4JI8 - chains A and N of the 21 polymer chains in the assembly; structure by X-ray diffraction, 3.74 A resolution.

== Chain A ==
Molecule: 16S rRNA
Organism: Thermus thermophilus
Sequence (1522 nucleotides; numbered 0 to 1544 plus 19 insertion-coded residues; 42 numbers in that range are skipped by the numbering (no residue carries them; nothing is unmodelled there); the number before each row is that of its first residue; a row labelled like 190A-190L holds insertion residues (190A, then the next letters in order); numbering starts at 0):
     0 UUUGUUGGAG AGUUUGAUCC UGGCUCAGGG UGAACGCUGG CGGCGUGCCU AAGACAUGCA
    60 AGUCGUGCGG G
    73 CCGCGGGGUU UU
    88 ACUCCG
    95 UGGUC
   101 AGCGGCGGAC GGGUGAGUAA CGCGUGGGU
  129A G
   130 ACCUACCCGG AAGAGGGGGA CAACCCGGGG AAACUCGGGC UAAUCCCCCA UGUGGACCCG
   190 C
190A-190L CCCUUGGGGUGU
   191 GUCCAAAGGG CUUU
   216 GCCCGCUUCC GGAUGGGCCC GCGUCCCAUC AGCUAGUUGG UGGGGUAAUG GCCCACCAAG
   276 GCGACGACGG GUAGCCGGUC UGAGAGGAUG GCCGGCCACA GGGGCACUGA GACACGGGCC
   336 CCACUCCUAC GGGAGGCAGC AGUUAGGAAU CUUCCGCAAU GGGCGCAAGC CUGACGGAGC
   396 GACGCCGCUU GGAGGAAGAA GCCCUUCGGG GUGUAAACUC CUGAA
   442 CCCGGGACGA AACCCCCGAC GA
   474 GGGGACUGAC GGUACCGGG
   494 GUAAUAGCGC CGGCCAACUC CGUGCCAGCA GCCGCGGUAA UACGGAGGGC GCGAGCGUUA
   554 CCCGGAUUCA CUGGGCGUAA AGGGCGUGUA GGCGGCCUGG GGCGUCCCAU GUGAAAGACC
   614 ACGGCUCAAC CGUGGGGGAG CGUGGGAUAC GCUCAGGCUA GACGGUGGGA GAGGGUGGUG
   674 GAAUUCCCGG AGUAGCGGUG AAAUGCGCAG AUACCGGGAG GAACGCCGAU GGCGAAGGCA
   734 GCCACCUGGU CCACCCGUGA CGCUGAGGCG CGAAAGCGUG GGGAGCAAAC CGGAUUAGAU
   794 ACCCGGGUAG UCCACGCCCU AAACGAUGCG CGCUAGGUCU CUGGGUCU
   848 CCUGGGGGCC GAAGCUAACG CGUUAAGCGC GCCGCCUGGG GAGUACGGCC GCAAGGCUGA
   908 AACUCAAAGG AAUUGACGGG GGCCCGCACA AGCGGUGGAG CAUGUGGUUU AAUUCGAAGX
   968 AACGCGAAGA ACCUUACCAG GCCUUGACAU GCUAGG
 1003A G
  1004 AACCCGGGUG AAAGCCUGGG GUGCCCC
1030A-1030D GCGA
  1031 GGGGAGCCCU AGCACAGGUG CUGCAUGGCC GUCGUCAGCU CGUGCCGUGA GGUGUUGGGU
  1091 UAAGUCCCGC AACGAGCGCA ACCCCCGCCG UUAGUUGCCA GCGGUUCGGC CGGGCACUCU
  1151 AACGGGACUG CCCGCGAAA
  1171 GCGGGAGGAA GGAGGGGACG ACGUCUGGUC AGCAUGGCCC UUACGGCCUG GGCGACACAC
  1231 GUGCUACAAU GCCCACUACA AAGCGAUGCC ACCCGGCAAC GGGGAGCUAA UCGCAAAAAG
  1291 GUGGGCCCAG UUCGGAUUGG GGUCUGCAAC CCGACCCCAU GAAGCCGGAA UCGCUAGUAA
  1351 UCGCGGAUCA G
 1361A C
  1362 CAUGCCGCGG UGAAUACGUU CCCGGGCCUU GUACACACXG CCXGUXACGC CAUGGGAGCG
  1422 GGCUCUACCC GAAGUCGCCG GG
  1446 AGCCUACGGG
  1459 CAGGCGCCGA GGGUAGGGCC CGUGACUGGG GCGAAGUCGU AACAAGGUAG CUGUACCGGA
  1519 AGGUGCGGCU GGAUCCACUC CUUUCU
Disordered / not traced: 0-2, 1534-1538
Modified / non-standard residues: PSU (pseudouridine-5'-monophosphate) at position 516, 7MG (7N-methyl-8-hydroguanosine-5'-monophosphate) at position 527, M2G (N2-dimethylguanosine-5'-monophosphate) at position 966, 5MC (5-methylcytidine-5'-monophosphate) at position 967, 2MG (2N-methylguanosine-5'-monophosphate) at position 1207, 5MC (5-methylcytidine-5'-monophosphate) at position 1400, 4OC (4n,o2'-methylcytidine-5'-monophosphate) at position 1402, 5MC (5-methylcytidine-5'-monophosphate) at position 1404, 5MC (5-methylcytidine-5'-monophosphate) at position 1407, UR3 (3-methyluridine-5'-monophoshate) at position 1498, MA6 (6N-dimethyladenosine-5'-monophoshate) at position 1518, MA6 (6N-dimethyladenosine-5'-monophoshate) at position 1519, PSU (pseudouridine-5'-monophosphate) at position 1540, PSU (pseudouridine-5'-monophosphate) at position 1541
Differences from the reference sequence: conflict C1534 (A2157 in M26923.1), A1535 (C2158 in M26923.1)
Metal / ion sites: Mg2+ site 1 near A53 (its only coordinating residue here); Mg2+ site 2: A59, U387; Mg2+ site 3 near G61 (its only coordinating residue here); Mg2+ site 4 near U83 (its only coordinating residue here); Mg2+ site 5: G107, G324; Mg2+ site 6 near A109 (its only coordinating residue here); Mg2+ site 7: C110, G377; Mg2+ site 8: G117, G289; Mg2+ site 9: G124, U125, G236; Mg2+ site 10 near A149 (its only coordinating residue here); Mg2+ site 11 near G167 (its only coordinating residue here); Mg2+ site 12 near U182 (its only coordinating residue here); 83 more Mg2+ sites not listed
Residues lining bound ligands: streptomycin (SRY): U12, U14, C526, 7MG_527, C912, A913, A914, A915, C1490, G1491
From the paper describing this entry:
  - mutagenesis - C1490U: increased growth

== Chain N ==
Name: Ribosomal protein S14
Organism: Thermus thermophilus
UniProtKB: Q5SHQ1 (RS14Z_THET8); numbering as in UniProt (aligned over 1-61)
Chain sequence (61 residues; each row starts with the number of its first residue):
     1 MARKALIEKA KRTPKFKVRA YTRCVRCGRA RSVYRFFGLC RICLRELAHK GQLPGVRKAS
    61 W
Disordered / not traced: 1
Metal / ion sites: Mg2+ near Thr-22 (its only coordinating residue here); Zn2+: Cys-24, Cys-27, Cys-40, Cys-43

== Interface between chain A and chain N ==
Residue-residue contacts (74; chain A residue first):
  G973(A) with Arg-29(N), hydrogen bond to the sugar; Arg-41(N), hydrogen bond to the phosphate
  A974(A) with Arg-29(N), salt bridge to the phosphate; Arg-31(N), hydrogen bond to the base; Ser-32(N), phosphate contact; Arg-41(N), salt bridge to the phosphate
  A975(A) with Ser-32(N), hydrogen bond to the sugar; Tyr-34(N), base contact
  G976(A) with Arg-31(N), phosphate contact
  C979(A) with Val-18(N), base contact; Arg-19(N), hydrogen bond to the sugar
  C980(A) with Val-18(N), base contact; Arg-19(N), hydrogen bond to the sugar
  U981(A) with Leu-6(N), phosphate contact; Glu-8(N), phosphate contact; Tyr-21(N), sugar contact; Arg-23(N), hydrogen bond to the phosphate
  U982(A) with Arg-23(N), salt bridge to the phosphate; Ala-30(N), phosphate contact; Arg-31(N), salt bridge to the phosphate
  A983(A) with Arg-3(N), salt bridge to the phosphate; Leu-6(N), phosphate contact
  A994(A) with Lys-4(N), base contact; Ala-5(N), base contact; Lys-11(N), sugar contact
  C995(A) with Lys-4(N), hydrogen bond to the base
  A996(A) with Lys-4(N), sugar contact
  A1015(A) with Lys-15(N), phosphate contact
  A1016(A) with Lys-15(N), salt bridge to the phosphate
  G1047(A) with Lys-4(N), salt bridge to the phosphate
  G1048(A) with Arg-3(N), phosphate contact; Lys-4(N), hydrogen bond to the phosphate
  U1049(A) with Ala-2(N), base contact; Arg-3(N), sugar contact
  C1059(A) with Arg-45(N), hydrogen bond to the phosphate
  C1060(A) with Arg-45(N), salt bridge to the phosphate
  C1114(A) with Ser-60(N), hydrogen bond to the sugar
  C1115(A) with Trp-61(N), hydrogen bond to the sugar
  G1186(A) with Trp-61(N), hydrogen bond to the base
  G1187(A) with Ser-60(N), hydrogen bond to the base; Trp-61(N), sugar contact
  A1188(A) with Lys-58(N), hydrogen bond to the phosphate; Ser-60(N), sugar contact
  C1189(A) with Lys-58(N), salt bridge to the phosphate
  G1202(A) with Cys-27(N), hydrogen bond to the sugar; Arg-29(N), hydrogen bond to the sugar; Ile-42(N), base contact; Cys-43(N), hydrogen bond to the base; Glu-46(N), hydrogen bond to the base
  C1203(A) with Ala-2(N), phosphate contact; Cys-27(N), sugar contact
  G1216(A) with Arg-3(N), salt bridge to the phosphate; Ala-5(N), phosphate contact
  C1217(A) with Ala-5(N), phosphate contact; Glu-8(N), phosphate contact
  C1218(A) with Glu-8(N), phosphate contact
  U1219(A) with Lys-15(N), salt bridge to the phosphate; Arg-19(N), salt bridge to the phosphate
  G1316(A) with Val-18(N), phosphate contact
  C1317(A) with Phe-16(N), stacking on the base; Lys-17(N), hydrogen bond to the phosphate; Val-18(N), phosphate contact; Arg-19(N), base contact
  A1357(A) with Tyr-34(N), sugar contact
  U1358(A) with Val-33(N), phosphate contact; Tyr-34(N), phosphate contact; Arg-35(N), hydrogen bond to the phosphate
  C1359(A) with Thr-22(N), hydrogen bond to the phosphate; Val-33(N), phosphate contact; Arg-35(N), salt bridge to the phosphate
  A1360(A) with Val-18(N), base contact; Arg-35(N), salt bridge to the phosphate
  G1368(A) with Trp-61(N), phosphate contact
  C1369(A) with Trp-61(N), hydrogen bond to the phosphate
Other interface residues (no listed pair), chain A (41 interface residues in all): A977, C1113
Other interface residues (no listed pair), chain N (34 interface residues in all): Ala-20, Phe-36, Arg-57

== Summary ==
Chain A and chain N form an interface of 41 and 34 residues respectively, with 23 hydrogen bonds, 14 salt
bridges and 1 aromatic stacking contact. Among the polar pairs are A974(A)/Arg-31(N), C995(A)/Lys-4(N) and
G1186(A)/Trp-61(N). Ligands of chain A: streptomycin. A59(A) and U387(A) coordinate Mg2+ site 2. From the
paper: C1490U of chain A increases growth.
Chain A is 16S rRNA and chain N is Ribosomal protein S14, both from Thermus thermophilus; the structure,
Crystal Structure of 30S ribosomal subunit from Thermus thermophilus, was determined by X-ray diffraction
together with 4JI0, 4JI1, 4JI2, 4JI3, 4JI4, 4JI5, 4JI6 and 4JI7 from the same study.
